PDB entry 3T5F | X-ray diffraction, 1.45 A resolution | chains H and I of the 3 polymer chains in the assembly

Chain H:
Molecule: Thrombin Heavy Chain
Organism: Homo sapiens
Notes: EC 3.4.21.5
Reference sequence: P00734 (THRB_HUMAN); the construct lacks a stretch of the UniProt sequence and is renumbered around it, so the offset changes along the chain: 16-36 = UniProt 364-384; 37-60 = UniProt 386-409; 61-77 = UniProt 419-435; 78-97 = UniProt 437-456; 7 more segments
Chain sequence (259 residues; row label = number of the first residue in the row; note: 1 number in that range is skipped by the numbering (no residue carries it; nothing is unmodelled there); a row labelled like 60A-60I holds insertion residues (60A, then the next letters in order)):
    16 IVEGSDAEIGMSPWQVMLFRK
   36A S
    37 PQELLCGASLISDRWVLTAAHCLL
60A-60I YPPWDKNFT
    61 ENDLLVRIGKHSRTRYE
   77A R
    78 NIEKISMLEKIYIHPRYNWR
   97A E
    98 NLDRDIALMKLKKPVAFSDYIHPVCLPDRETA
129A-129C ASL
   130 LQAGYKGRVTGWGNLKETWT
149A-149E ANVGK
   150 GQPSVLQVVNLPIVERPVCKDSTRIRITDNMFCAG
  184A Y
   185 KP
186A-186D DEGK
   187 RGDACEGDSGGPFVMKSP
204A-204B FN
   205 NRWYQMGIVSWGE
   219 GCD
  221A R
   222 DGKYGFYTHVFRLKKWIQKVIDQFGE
Unresolved in the structure: 148-149, 149A-149E, 247
Cystine bridges: Cys42-Cys58, Cys168-Cys182, Cys191-Cys220
Glycans and other covalent adducts: N-acetylglucosamine (NAG) linked to Asn60G
Residues lining bound ligands: M34 (N-(benzylsulfonyl)-D-leucyl-N-[2-(aminomethyl)-5-chlorobenzyl]-L-prolinamide): His57, Tyr60A, Trp60D, Leu99, Ile174, Asp189, Ala190, Cys191, Glu192, Ser195, Val213, Ser214, Trp215, Gly216, Glu217, Gly219, Cys220, Arg221A, Gly226, Phe227, Tyr228

Chain I:
Molecule: Hirudin variant-2
Notes: fragment: residues in UNP 60-72
Reference sequence: P09945 (HIRV2_HIRME); residues 53-65 here correspond to UniProt positions 60-72 (UniProt number = residue number + 7)
Chain sequence (13 residues; row label = number of the first residue in the row):
    53 NGDFEEIPEEYLQ
Unresolved in the structure: 53-54
Modified positions: Tyr63 (o-sulfo-l-tyrosine; TYS)

Interface between chain H and chain I:
Contacting residue pairs (21):
  Phe34(H) with Phe56(I), hydrophobic
  Gln38(H) with Phe56(I); Ile59(I)
  Glu39(H) with Phe56(I)
  Leu40(H) with Phe56(I)
  Leu65(H) with Ile59(I), hydrophobic; Tyr63(I)
  Arg67(H) with Ile59(I)
  Arg73(H) with Phe56(I)
  Thr74(H) with Asp55(I); Phe56(I); Glu57(I), hydrogen bond (backbone-backbone)
  Arg75(H) with Glu57(I), salt bridge
  Tyr76(H) with Glu57(I), hydrogen bond (backbone-side chain); Glu58(I); Pro60(I); Tyr63(I)
  Glu80(H) with Tyr63(I)
  Lys81(H) with Tyr63(I)
  Ile82(H) with Ile59(I), hydrophobic; Tyr63(I)
Also at the interface, not in a pair above, chain H (16 interface residues in all): Met32, Lys36, Met84
Also at the interface, not in a pair above, chain I (9 interface residues in all): Leu64, Gln65

In short:
16 residues of chain H face 9 of chain I across their interface; the contacts include 2 hydrogen bonds and 1
salt bridge. Polar contacts include Arg75(H)-Glu57(I), Tyr76(H)-Glu57(I) and Thr74(H)-Glu57(I). Chain H binds
compound M34. Covalently linked N-acetylglucosamine: at Asn60G(H).
Chain H is Thrombin Heavy Chain (Homo sapiens) and chain I is Hirudin variant-2; the structure, Human Thrombin
In Complex With MI340, was determined by X-ray diffraction, deposited together with 3RLW, 3RLY, 3RM0, 3RM2,
3RML, 3RMM and 3 further entries.
